Entry 5L60 (X-ray diffraction, 2.70 A resolution); this record covers chains L and M of the 28 polymer chains in the assembly.

[Chain L]
Name: Proteasome subunit beta type-6, Proteasome subunit beta type-1
From: Saccharomyces cerevisiae (strain ATCC 204508 / S288c)
Notes: EC 3.4.25.1
Reference sequence: chimeric construct of P23724, P20618: residues 1-96 from P23724 (PSB6_YEAST) positions 20-115 (UniProt number = residue number + 19); residues 97-111 from P20618 positions 124-138 (UniProt number = residue number + 27); residues 112-117 from P23724 (PSB6_YEAST) positions 131-136 (UniProt number = residue number + 19); residues 118-133 from P20618 positions 145-160 (UniProt number = residue number + 27); residues 134-222 from P23724 (PSB6_YEAST) positions 153-241 (UniProt number = residue number + 19)
Amino-acid sequence (222 residues; numbered 1 to 222; the number before each row is that of its first residue):
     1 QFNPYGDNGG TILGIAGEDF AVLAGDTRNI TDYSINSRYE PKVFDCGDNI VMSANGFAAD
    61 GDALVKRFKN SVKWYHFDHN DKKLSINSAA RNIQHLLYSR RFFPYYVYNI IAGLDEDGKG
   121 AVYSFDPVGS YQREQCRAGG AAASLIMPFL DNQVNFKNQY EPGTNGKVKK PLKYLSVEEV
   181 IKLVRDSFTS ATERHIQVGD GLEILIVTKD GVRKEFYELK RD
Ion coordination: Mg2+: Asp222 (shared with 3 residues of chain V)
Small-molecule neighbours: PR-924 (39V; N-[(3-methyl-1H-inden-2-yl)carbonyl]-D-alanyl-N-[(2S,4R)-5-hydroxy-4-methyl-3-oxo-1-phenylpentan-2-yl]-L-tryptophanamide): Tyr106, Tyr108, Asp126, Pro127, Val128
Swiss-Prot annotation at these positions:
  - modified residue: Tyr123 (Phosphotyrosine)

[Chain M]
Name: Proteasome subunit beta type-7
From: Saccharomyces cerevisiae (strain ATCC 204508 / S288c)
Notes: EC 3.4.25.1
Reference sequence: P30657 (PSB7_YEAST); residues -12 to 233 here correspond to UniProt positions 21-266 (UniProt number = residue number + 33)
Amino-acid sequence (246 residues; row label = number of the first residue in the row; numbers below 1 keep their minus sign (Thr-12 is residue -12)):
   -12 TQIANAGASP MVNTQQPIVT GTSVISMKYD NGVIIAADNL GSYGSLLRFN GVERLIPVGD
    48 NTVVGISGDI SDMQHIERLL KDLVTENAYD NPLADAEEAL EPSYIFEYLA TVMYQRRSKM
   108 NPLWNAIIVA GVQSNGDQFL RYVNLLGVTY SSPTLATGFG AHMANPLLRK VVDRESDIPK
   168 TTVQVAEEAI VNAMRVLYYR DARSSRNFSL AIIDKNTGLT FKKNLQVENM KWDFAKDIKG
   228 YGTQKI
Unresolved in the structure: -12 to 0

[How chain L and chain M interact]
Pairs across the interface (42):
  Gln1(L) - Thr1(M)  hydrogen bond
  Phe2(L) - Thr1(M)
  Phe2(L) - Arg104(M)
  Phe2(L) - Pro109(M)  hydrophobic
  Phe2(L) - Trp111(M)  hydrophobic
  Phe2(L) - Leu132(M)  hydrophobic
  Phe2(L) - Leu133(M)  hydrophobic
  Asn3(L) - Leu133(M)
  Pro4(L) - Arg104(M)  hydrogen bond (backbone-side chain)
  Pro4(L) - Met107(M)  hydrophobic
  Pro4(L) - Leu133(M)
  Tyr5(L) - Leu133(M)
  Asn8(L) - Val135(M)
  Asn29(L) - Tyr137(M)
  Ser34(L) - His149(M)  hydrogen bond
  Ile35(L) - Arg156(M)  hydrogen bond (backbone-side chain)
  Asn36(L) - Tyr137(M)
  Asn36(L) - Ser139(M)
  Asn36(L) - Arg156(M)
  Ser37(L) - Ser138(M)  hydrogen bond (side chain-backbone)
  Ser37(L) - Ser139(M)
  Glu40(L) - Arg128(M)  salt bridge
  Glu40(L) - Tyr137(M)
  Glu40(L) - Ser138(M)  hydrogen bond (side chain-backbone)
  Phe57(L) - Arg104(M)
  Phe57(L) - Leu133(M)
  Phe57(L) - Val135(M)  hydrophobic
  Ala59(L) - Tyr101(M)
  Ala59(L) - Leu133(M)
  Ala59(L) - Gly134(M)
  Ala59(L) - Val135(M)
  Asp60(L) - Tyr101(M)  hydrogen bond
  Asp60(L) - Arg104(M)  salt bridge
  Asp62(L) - Thr136(M)  hydrogen bond
  Ala63(L) - Tyr101(M)
  Lys66(L) - Glu94(M)  salt bridge
  Arg100(L) - Tyr101(M)  hydrogen bond
  Phe103(L) - Ser105(M)
  Tyr105(L) - Tyr101(M)
  Glu218(L) - Arg161(M)  salt bridge
  Arg221(L) - Asp160(M)  salt bridge
  Arg221(L) - Arg161(M)
Interface residues without a listed pair, chain L (25 interface residues in all): Arg38, Tyr39
Interface residues without a listed pair, chain M (22 interface residues in all): Leu142

[Summary]
Chain L and chain M form an interface of 25 and 22 residues respectively; the contacts include 9 hydrogen
bonds and 5 salt bridges. Polar contacts include Glu40(L)-Arg128(M), Asp60(L)-Arg104(M) and Lys66(L)-Glu94(M).
Ligands of chain L: PR-924.
Chain L is Proteasome subunit beta type-6, Proteasome subunit beta type-1 and chain M is Proteasome subunit
beta type-7, both from Saccharomyces cerevisiae (strain ATCC 204508 / S288c); the structure, Yeast 20S
proteasome with human beta5c (1-138) and human beta6 (97-111; 118-133) in complex with PR-924, was determined
by X-ray diffraction together with 5L52, 5L54, 5L55, 5L5A, 5L5B, 5L5D and 30 further entries from the same
study.
